PDB entry 8EKI | electron microscopy, 4.50 A resolution (low resolution: residue-level contacts below are approximate; hydrogen-bond / salt-bridge calls are withheld) | chains A and B of the 5 polymer chains in the assembly

[Chain A]
Molecule: Protein transport protein SEC20
Organism: Saccharomyces cerevisiae S288C
UniProtKB: P28791 (SEC20_YEAST); residue numbers follow UniProt; this construct covers 1-275
Amino-acid sequence (275 residues; numbered 1 to 275; the number before each row is that of its first residue):
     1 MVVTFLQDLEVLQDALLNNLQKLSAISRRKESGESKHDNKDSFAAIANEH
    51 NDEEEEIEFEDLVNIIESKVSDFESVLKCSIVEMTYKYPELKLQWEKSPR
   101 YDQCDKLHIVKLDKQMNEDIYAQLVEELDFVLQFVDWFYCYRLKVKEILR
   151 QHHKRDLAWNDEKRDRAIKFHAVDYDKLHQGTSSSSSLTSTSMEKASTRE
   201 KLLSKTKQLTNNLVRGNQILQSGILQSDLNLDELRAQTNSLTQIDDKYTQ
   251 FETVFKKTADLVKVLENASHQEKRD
Disordered / not traced: 38-51, 185-275
Reported in the primary citation:
  - mutagenesis - D129R/L132R/D136R: abolished binding to Protein transport protein USE1 (chain B)
  - mutagenesis - C79R/V82R/Y86A, D129R/L132R/D136R: unchanged growth
  - mutagenesis - C79R/V82R/Y86A: abolished binding to Protein transport protein TIP20
  - mutagenesis - D129R/L132R/D136R: unchanged binding to Protein transport protein TIP20

[Chain B]
Molecule: Protein transport protein USE1
Organism: Saccharomyces cerevisiae S288C
UniProtKB: P53146 (USE1_YEAST); residues 1-212 here = UniProt positions 1-212
Amino-acid sequence (212 residues; each row starts with the number of its first residue):
     1 MAETSNDPFLSYVLSSKQLTNLNRLRRKAVTKQLGSSDDNKVSEEFLRYQ
    51 HTYQREAFEYLQTKHDAHKIMESQYEQYQSSSKTRRYSIDLDSVDAVDTE
   101 SQTEYPNEEFIDRNEDSEAVMELRKRLLGKGQNKGLGYETTKSVDRQIED
   151 QDTLQQDLIQDMSKLVGSLKQGAVAFQSALDEDKQVLGAAEIGIQVASQG
   201 LMDVSGKLRKYD
Disordered / not traced: 1, 87-212
UniProt features mapped onto this chain:
  - mutagenesis: Asp183 (D183G: In USE1-0; slows down protein transport from the endoplasmic reticulum to the Golgi at 37 degrees Celsius)
Reported in the primary citation:
  - mutagenesis - L34A/F46A/F58A: abolished binding to Protein transport protein SEC20 (chain A)
  - mutagenesis - F9A/V13A, L34A/F46A/F58A: unchanged growth
  - mutagenesis - F9A/V13A: abolished binding to Protein transport protein SEC39
  - mutagenesis - L34A/F46A/F58A: unchanged binding to Protein transport protein SEC39

[Chain A / chain B interface]
Pairs across the interface - 32 pairs, chain A then chain B:
  Asp14(A) with His65(B)
  Leu17(A) with His65(B)
  Asn18(A) with His65(B); Lys69(B)
  Gln21(A) with Asp66(B); Lys69(B); Ile70(B)
  Ile109(A) with Leu34(B); Asp39(B)
  Leu112(A) with Leu34(B)
  Lys114(A) with Ser37(B)
  Tyr121(A) with Leu34(B); Gly35(B)
  Val125(A) with Leu34(B)
  Glu126(A) with Arg27(B)
  Leu128(A) with Leu34(B)
  Asp129(A) with Arg26(B); Arg27(B); Val30(B)
  Leu132(A) with Arg26(B); Val30(B); Phe46(B); Gln50(B)
  Gln133(A) with Arg26(B)
  Asp136(A) with Gln50(B); Gln54(B)
  Trp137(A) with Phe58(B)
  Cys140(A) with Gln54(B); Phe58(B)
  Tyr141(A) with Phe58(B)
  Lys144(A) with Phe58(B); Gln62(B)
Interface residues without a listed pair, chain A (24 interface residues in all): Leu20, Cys104, Leu107, Val110, Tyr139
Interface residues without a listed pair, chain B (19 interface residues in all): Asn23, Thr31, Gln33
The authors on this interface:
  - interface residues, chain A: Asp129(A), Leu132(A), Asp136(A)
  - interface residues, chain B: Leu34(B), Phe46(B), Phe58(B)

[Summary]
24 residues of chain A and 19 residues of chain B are in contact. Curated annotation (UniProt) lists one
mutagenesis site on chain B. The paper reports that D129R/L132R/D136R of chain A abolish binding to Protein
transport protein USE1 (chain B); interface residues Asp129(A), Leu132(A) and Leu34(B) among others; 4
substitutions were tested in all.
Here chain A is Protein transport protein SEC20 and chain B is Protein transport protein USE1, both from
Saccharomyces cerevisiae S288C. Entry 8EKI (CryoEM structure of the Dsl1 complex bound to SNAREs Sec20 and
Use1) was determined by electron microscopy together with 8FTU from the same study.
